2Z3G - chains C and D of the 4 polymer chains in the assembly; structure by X-ray diffraction, 1.50 A resolution.

== Chain C (and D) ==
Name: Blasticidin-S deaminase
From: Aspergillus terreus
Notes: EC 3.5.4.23; chain D of this document is another copy of the same molecule, construct and numbering; everything in this record applies to it too
UniProt: P0C2P0 (BSD_ASPTE); residues 1-130 here = UniProt positions 1-130
Amino-acid sequence (130 residues; numbered 1 to 130; the number before each row is that of its first residue):
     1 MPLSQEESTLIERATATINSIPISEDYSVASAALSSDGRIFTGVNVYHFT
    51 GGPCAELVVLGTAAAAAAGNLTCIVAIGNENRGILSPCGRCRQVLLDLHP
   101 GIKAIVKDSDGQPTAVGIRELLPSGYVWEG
Not modelled in the structure: 1, 125-130 (chain D: 1, 124-130)
Curated features (UniProtKB/Swiss-Prot):
  - active site: Glu-56 (Proton donor)
  - binding site (substrate): Ser-28, Arg-82, Tyr-126, Trp-128
  - binding site (Zn(2+)): Cys-54, Cys-88, Cys-91
  - mutagenesis: Glu-56 (E56D: Loss of activity; E56Q: Loss of activity), Cys-91 (C91A: Loss of activity; C91S: Loss of activity)
Metal / ion sites: Zn2+: Cys-54, Cys-88, Cys-91

== Chain C / chain D interface ==
Contacting residue pairs (21):
  Cys-88(C) with Gln-93(D)
  Gly-89(C) with Gly-89(D); Arg-90(D); Gln-93(D), hydrogen bond (backbone-side chain); Leu-122(D)
  Arg-90(C) with Gly-89(D); Arg-90(D)
  Arg-92(C) with Leu-122(D); Pro-123(D), hydrogen bond (side chain-backbone)
  Gln-93(C) with Cys-88(D); Gly-89(D), hydrogen bond (side chain-backbone)
  Glu-120(C) with Pro-123(D)
  Leu-121(C) with Pro-123(D)
  Leu-122(C) with Gly-89(D); Arg-92(D); Leu-122(D), hydrophobic
  Pro-123(C) with Arg-92(D), hydrogen bond (backbone-side chain); Glu-120(D); Leu-121(D); Pro-123(D)
  Ser-124(C) with Leu-121(D)
Other interface residues (no listed pair), chain C (11 interface residues in all): Thr-50
Other interface residues (no listed pair), chain D (10 interface residues in all): Thr-50

== Summary ==
Chain C and chain D form an interface of 11 and 10 residues respectively, with 4 hydrogen bonds. Polar pairs
include Gly-89(C)/Gln-93(D) and Arg-92(C)/Pro-123(D). From UniProt: active-site residue Glu-56(C), 4
substrate-binding residues, 3 Zn2+-binding residues and 2 mutagenesis sites on chain C.
Both chains are Blasticidin-S deaminase (Aspergillus terreus). Entry 2Z3G (Crystal structure of blasticidin S
deaminase (BSD)) was determined by X-ray diffraction, deposited together with 2Z3H, 2Z3I, 2Z3J, 1WN5 and 1WN6.
